Entry 7ZJH (electron microscopy, 3.39 A resolution); this record covers chains A and D of the 4 polymer chains in the assembly.

[Chain A (and D)]
Protein: Transient receptor potential cation channel subfamily V member 2
From: Rattus norvegicus
Notes: chain D of this document is another copy of the same molecule, construct and numbering; everything in this record applies to it too
UniProt: A0A0G2JSH6 (A0A0G2JSH6_RAT); residues 1-761 here = UniProt positions 1-761
Chain sequence (1026 residues; row label = number of the first residue in the row):
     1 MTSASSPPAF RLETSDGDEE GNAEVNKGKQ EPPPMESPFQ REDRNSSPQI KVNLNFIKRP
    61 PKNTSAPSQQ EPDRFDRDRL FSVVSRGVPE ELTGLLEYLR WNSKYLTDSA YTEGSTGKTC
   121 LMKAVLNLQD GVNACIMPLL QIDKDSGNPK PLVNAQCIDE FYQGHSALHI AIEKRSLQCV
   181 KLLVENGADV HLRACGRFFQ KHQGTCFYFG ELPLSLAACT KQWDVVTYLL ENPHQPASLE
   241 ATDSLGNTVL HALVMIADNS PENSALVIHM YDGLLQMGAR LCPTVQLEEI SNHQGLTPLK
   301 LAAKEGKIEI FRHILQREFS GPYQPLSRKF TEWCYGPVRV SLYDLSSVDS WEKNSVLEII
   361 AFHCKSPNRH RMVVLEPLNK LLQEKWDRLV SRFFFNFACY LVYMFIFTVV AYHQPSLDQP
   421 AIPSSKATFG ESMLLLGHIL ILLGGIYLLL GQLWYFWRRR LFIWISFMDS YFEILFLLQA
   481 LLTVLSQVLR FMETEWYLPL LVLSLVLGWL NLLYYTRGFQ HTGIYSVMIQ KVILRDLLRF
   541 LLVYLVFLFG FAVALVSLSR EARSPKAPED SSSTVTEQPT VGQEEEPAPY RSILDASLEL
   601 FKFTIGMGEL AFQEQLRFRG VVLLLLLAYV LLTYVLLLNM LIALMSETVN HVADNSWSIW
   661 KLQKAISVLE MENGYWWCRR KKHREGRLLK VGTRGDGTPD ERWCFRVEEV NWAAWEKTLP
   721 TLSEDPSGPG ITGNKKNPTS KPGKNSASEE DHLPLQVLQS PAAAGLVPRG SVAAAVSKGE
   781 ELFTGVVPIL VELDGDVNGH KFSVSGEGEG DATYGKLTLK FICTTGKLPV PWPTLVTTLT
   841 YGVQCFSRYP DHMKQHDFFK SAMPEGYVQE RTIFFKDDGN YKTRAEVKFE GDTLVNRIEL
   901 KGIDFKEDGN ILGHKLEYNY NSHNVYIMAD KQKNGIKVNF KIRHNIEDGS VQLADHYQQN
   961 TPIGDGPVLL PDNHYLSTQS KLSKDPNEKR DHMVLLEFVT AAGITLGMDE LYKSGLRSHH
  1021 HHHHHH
Unresolved in the structure: 1-74, 198-204, 417-428, 560-587, 694-701, 716-1026
Differences from the reference sequence: conflict Ser571 (Asn in A0A0G2JSH6), Ser572 (Asn in A0A0G2JSH6), Ala713 (Val in A0A0G2JSH6); expression tag (762-1026)

[Interface between chain A and chain D]
Residue-residue contacts (47):
  Tyr335(A) with His165(D), hydrogen bond; Glu173(D)
  Gly336(A) with Glu173(D), hydrogen bond (backbone-side chain)
  Pro337(A) with Phe207(D)
  Thr408(A) with Val553(D)
  Ala411(A) with Ser557(D), hydrogen bond (backbone-side chain)
  Tyr412(A) with Val556(D), hydrophobic; Ser557(D); Arg591(D); Ile593(D)
  Glu495(A) with Phe618(D)
  Leu498(A) with Ser557(D); Leu558(D)
  Val502(A) with Ala554(D), hydrophobic; Leu558(D), hydrophobic; Leu625(D), hydrophobic
  Val506(A) with Phe551(D), hydrophobic; Ala554(D), hydrophobic; Leu625(D), hydrophobic
  Leu510(A) with Phe547(D), hydrophobic; Leu632(D), hydrophobic
  Leu513(A) with Phe547(D), hydrophobic
  Gln520(A) with Arg539(D)
  Tyr525(A) with Asp536(D), hydrogen bond
  Met528(A) with Asn639(D), hydrogen bond (backbone-side chain); Ile642(D), hydrophobic
  Val532(A) with Asn639(D)
  Leu537(A) with Val635(D), hydrophobic
  Leu594(A) with Phe612(D), hydrophobic
  Leu598(A) with Leu610(D), hydrophobic; Phe612(D), hydrophobic
  Ile605(A) with Phe603(D), hydrophobic; Tyr634(D)
  Gly606(A) with Met607(D)
  Met607(A) with Met607(D); Gly608(D); Glu609(D); Leu610(D)
  Met640(A) with Leu638(D), hydrophobic
  Leu644(A) with Leu638(D), hydrophobic; Ile642(D), hydrophobic
  Met645(A) with Met645(D), hydrophobic
  Thr648(A) with Ile642(D)
  Val652(A) with Asn650(D)
  Val710(A) with Thr205(D)
  Trp712(A) with Asn263(D)
  Ala714(A) with Glu262(D)
Also at the interface, not in a pair above, chain A (42 interface residues in all): Trp333, Cys334, Val338, Ser416, Pro499, Trp509, Thr516, Ile524, Leu541, Phe601, Lys602, Glu708
Also at the interface, not in a pair above, chain D (43 interface residues in all): Tyr162, His169, Leu216, Ile256, Val546, Arg617, Leu623, Leu631, Met640, Ala643

[In short]
42 residues of chain A and 43 residues of chain D are in contact; the contacts include 5 hydrogen bonds. Polar
contacts include Tyr335(A)-His165(D), Gly336(A)-Glu173(D) and Ala411(A)-Ser557(D).
Both chains are Transient receptor potential cation channel subfamily V member 2 (Rattus norvegicus). Entry
7ZJH (TRPV2-C16+Pro-2) was determined by electron microscopy, deposited together with 7ZJD, 7ZJE, 7ZJG and
7ZJI.
